PDB entry 6VNY | X-ray diffraction, 2.30 A resolution | chain A

== Chain A ==
Name: Non-receptor tyrosine-protein kinase TYK2
Organism: Homo sapiens
Notes: EC 2.7.10.2; fragment: kinase domain
Reference sequence: P29597 (TYK2_HUMAN); residues 888-1182 here = UniProt positions 888-1182
Amino-acid sequence (318 residues; numbered 865 to 1182; the number before each row is that of its first residue):
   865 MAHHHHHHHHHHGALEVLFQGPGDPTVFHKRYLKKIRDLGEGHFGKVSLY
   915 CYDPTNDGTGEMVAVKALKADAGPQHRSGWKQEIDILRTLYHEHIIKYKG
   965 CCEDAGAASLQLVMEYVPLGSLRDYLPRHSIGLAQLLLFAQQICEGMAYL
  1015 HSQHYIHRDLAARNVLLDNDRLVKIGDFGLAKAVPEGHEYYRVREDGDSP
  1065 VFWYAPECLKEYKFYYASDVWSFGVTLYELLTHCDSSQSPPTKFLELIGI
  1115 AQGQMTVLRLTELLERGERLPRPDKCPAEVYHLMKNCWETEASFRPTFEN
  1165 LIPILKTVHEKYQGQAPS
Not modelled in the structure: 865-888, 1057-1059, 1179-1182
Sequence notes: expression tag (865-887); engineered mutation A936 (Cys in P29597), A969 (Gln in P29597), A971 (Glu in P29597), A972 (Lys in P29597), A1142 (Cys in P29597); conflict S1016 (Ala in P29597)
Modified / non-standard residues: Y1054 (O-phosphotyrosine; PTR)
Residues lining bound ligands: R4S (N-[(1S,5R)-3-(5-fluoro-2-{[1-(2-hydroxyethyl)-1H-pyrazol-4-yl]amino}pyrimidin-4-yl)-3-azabicyclo[3.1.0]hexan-1-yl]cyclopropanecarboxamide): L903, G904, E905, G906, G909, K910, V911, A928, K930, I960, M978, E979, Y980, V981, P982, L983, G984, S985, D988, R1027, N1028, L1030, G1040, D1041
Curated features (UniProtKB/Swiss-Prot):
  - active site: D1023 (Proton acceptor)
  - binding site (ATP): L903 to V911, K930
  - modified residue (Phosphotyrosine): Y1054, Y1055
  - mutagenesis: K930 (K930R: Complete loss of catalytic activity), D1023 (D1023N: Complete loss of catalytic activity), Y1054 (Y1054F: Reduces basal catalytic activity and abolishes IFN-dependent activation), Y1055 (Y1055F: Reduces basal catalytic activity and abolishes IFN-dependent activation), Y1145 (Y1145F: Does not affect phosphorylation state and enzymatic activity), Y1176 (Y1176F: Does not affect phosphorylation state and enzymatic activity)

== In short ==
Bound to chain A: compound R4S. Curated annotation (UniProt) lists active-site residue D1023, 10 ATP-binding
residues and 6 mutagenesis sites.
Chain A is Non-receptor tyrosine-protein kinase TYK2 (Homo sapiens); the structure, Crystal structure of TYK2
kinase with compound 10, was determined by X-ray diffraction, deposited together with 6VNS, 6VNV, 6VNX and
6W8L.
